Entry 7NYW (electron microscopy, 3.10 A resolution); this record covers chains A and C of the 14 polymer chains in the assembly.

== Chain A ==
Name: Chromosome partition protein MukB
Source organism: Photorhabdus thracensis
Reference sequence: A0A0F7LRY2 (A0A0F7LRY2_9GAMM); numbering as in UniProt (aligned over 1-1482)
Amino-acid sequence (1482 residues; each row starts with the number of its first residue):
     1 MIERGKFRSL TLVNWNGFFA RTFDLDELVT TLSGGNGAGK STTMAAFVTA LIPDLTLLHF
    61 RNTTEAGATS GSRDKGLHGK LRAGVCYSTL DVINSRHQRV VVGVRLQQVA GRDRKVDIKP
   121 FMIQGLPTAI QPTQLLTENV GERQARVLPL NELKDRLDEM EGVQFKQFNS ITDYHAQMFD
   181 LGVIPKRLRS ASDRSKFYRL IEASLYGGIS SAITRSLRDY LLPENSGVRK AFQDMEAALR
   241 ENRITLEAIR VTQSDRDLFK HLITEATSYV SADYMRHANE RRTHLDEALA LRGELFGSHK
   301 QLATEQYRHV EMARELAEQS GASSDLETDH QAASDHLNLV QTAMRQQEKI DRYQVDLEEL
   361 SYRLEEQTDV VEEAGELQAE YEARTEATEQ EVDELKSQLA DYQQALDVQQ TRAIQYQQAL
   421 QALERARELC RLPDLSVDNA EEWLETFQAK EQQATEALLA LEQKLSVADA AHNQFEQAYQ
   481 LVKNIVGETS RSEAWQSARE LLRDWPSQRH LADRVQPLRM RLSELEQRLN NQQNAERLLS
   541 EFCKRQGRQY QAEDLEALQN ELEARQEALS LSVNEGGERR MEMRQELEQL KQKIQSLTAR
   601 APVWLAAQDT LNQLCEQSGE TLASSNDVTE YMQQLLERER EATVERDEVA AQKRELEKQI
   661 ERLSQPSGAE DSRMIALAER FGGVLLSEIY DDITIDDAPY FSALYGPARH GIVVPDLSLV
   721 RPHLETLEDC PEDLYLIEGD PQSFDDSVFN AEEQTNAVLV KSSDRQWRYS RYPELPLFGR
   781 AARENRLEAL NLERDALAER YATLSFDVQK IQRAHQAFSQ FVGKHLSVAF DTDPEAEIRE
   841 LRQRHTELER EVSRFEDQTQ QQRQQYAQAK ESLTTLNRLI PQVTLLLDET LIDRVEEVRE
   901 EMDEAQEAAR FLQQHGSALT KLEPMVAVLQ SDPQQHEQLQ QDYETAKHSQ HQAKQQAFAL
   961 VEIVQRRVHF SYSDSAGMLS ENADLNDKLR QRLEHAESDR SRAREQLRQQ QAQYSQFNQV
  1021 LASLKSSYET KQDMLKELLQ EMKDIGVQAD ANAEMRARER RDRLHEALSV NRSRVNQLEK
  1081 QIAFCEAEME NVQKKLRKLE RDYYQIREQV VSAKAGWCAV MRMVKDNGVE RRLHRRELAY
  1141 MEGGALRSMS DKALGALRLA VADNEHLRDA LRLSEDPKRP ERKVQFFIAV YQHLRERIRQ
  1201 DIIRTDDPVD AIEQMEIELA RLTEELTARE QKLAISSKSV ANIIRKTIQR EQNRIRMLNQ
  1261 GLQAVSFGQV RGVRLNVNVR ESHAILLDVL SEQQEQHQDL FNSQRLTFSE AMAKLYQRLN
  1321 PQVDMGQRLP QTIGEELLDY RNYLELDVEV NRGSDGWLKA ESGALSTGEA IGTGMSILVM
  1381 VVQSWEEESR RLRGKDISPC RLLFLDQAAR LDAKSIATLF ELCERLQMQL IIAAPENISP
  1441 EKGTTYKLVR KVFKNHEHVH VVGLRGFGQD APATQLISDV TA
Disordered / not traced: 1, 307-1088, 1469-1482
Differences from the reference sequence: engineered mutation Q1407 (Glu in A0A0F7LRY2)
Bound ions: Mg2+: S41 (together with ATP)
Residues lining bound ligands:
  - ATP (adenosine-5'-triphosphate), molecule 1: N16, G35, N36, G37, A38, G39, K40, S41, T42, G76, G79, K80, Q1407, R1450
  - ATP, molecule 2: Q1269, R1352, G1363, A1364, L1365, S1366, T1367, G1368, E1369
  - 4'-phosphopantetheine (PNS): L289, A290, G293
What the authors report for this chain:
  - binding site for DNA 80 b: Q1327, R1328
  - binding site for matS2 DNA 80 b, oligo FBA769: K1178
  - binding site for DNA 80 b: R1328
  - binding site for 4'-phosphopantetheine: R839
  - mutagenesis - E1407Q: decreased catalytic activity (citing earlier work)
  - mutagenesis - S1366R, D1406A: abolished growth

== Chain C ==
Name: Chromosome partition protein MukF
Source organism: Photorhabdus thracensis
Reference sequence: A0A0F7LMQ4 (A0A0F7LMQ4_9GAMM); residues 1-440 here = UniProt positions 1-440
Amino-acid sequence (440 residues; each row starts with the number of its first residue):
     1 MSEYSQTVPE LVSWARKNDF SISLPVERLA FLMAIAVLNS ERLDGEMSEG ELIDAFREVC
    61 KGFEQTAESV AVRANNAIND MVRQKLLNRF TSELADGNAI YRLTPLGISI SDYYIRQREF
   121 STLRLSMQLS IVANELHRAA EAAEEGGDEF HWHRNVFAPL KYSVAEIFDS IDMSQRLMDE
   181 QQNFVKEDIA ALLNQDWQAA IANCEQLLSE TSGTLRELQD TLEAAGDKLQ ANLLRIQDAN
   241 MGSGGSELVD KLVFDLQSKL DRIISWGQQA IDLWIGYDRH VHKFIRTAID MDKNRIFSQR
   301 LRQSVQHYFD NPWTLTVANA ERLLDMRDEE LALRNEEVTG ELPLELEYEE FSEINDQLAA
   361 MIEKALLVYQ QEQRPLDLGA VLRDYLAQHP LPRHFDVARI LVDQAVRLGV AEADFSGLPA
   421 EWLAINDYGA KVQAHVIDTY
Disordered / not traced: 1-9, 23-118
What the authors report for this chain:
  - binding site for DNA 80 b: R322, R327

== Chain A / chain C interface ==
Residue-residue contacts - 51 pairs, chain A then chain C:
  F19(A) - F415(C)
  A20(A) - D414(C)
  R21(A) - D414(C)  salt bridge
  D24(A) - W422(C)  hydrogen bond
  D24(A) - Q433(C)
  Q131(A) - P419(C)
  T133(A) - G417(C)  hydrogen bond (side chain-backbone)
  T133(A) - P419(C)
  Q134(A) - L418(C)
  R143(A) - E412(C)
  Q144(A) - F415(C)
  A145(A) - F415(C)  hydrogen bond (backbone-backbone)
  E1436(A) - R399(C)  salt bridge
  S1439(A) - F395(C)
  S1439(A) - R399(C)  hydrogen bond
  P1440(A) - F395(C)
  E1441(A) - F395(C)
  T1444(A) - W422(C)
  Y1446(A) - W422(C)
  Y1446(A) - Q433(C)
  K1447(A) - D403(C)  salt bridge
  V1449(A) - V406(C)  hydrophobic
  V1449(A) - R407(C)
  K1451(A) - V406(C)  hydrogen bond (side chain-backbone)
  K1451(A) - G409(C)  hydrogen bond (side chain-backbone)
  K1451(A) - V410(C)
  F1453(A) - V410(C)  hydrophobic
  F1453(A) - F415(C)  hydrophobic
  F1453(A) - T439(C)
  H1458(A) - F415(C)
  H1460(A) - V406(C)
  H1460(A) - V410(C)
  H1460(A) - A411(C)
  V1462(A) - L378(C)  hydrophobic
  V1462(A) - V402(C)  hydrophobic
  V1462(A) - V406(C)  hydrophobic
  V1462(A) - Q433(C)
  V1462(A) - A434(C)  hydrophobic
  G1463(A) - W422(C)
  G1463(A) - V432(C)
  G1463(A) - Q433(C)  hydrogen bond (backbone-backbone)
  L1464(A) - W422(C)
  L1464(A) - K431(C)
  L1464(A) - V432(C)  hydrophobic
  R1465(A) - W422(C)
  R1465(A) - A430(C)
  R1465(A) - K431(C)  hydrogen bond (backbone-backbone)
  G1466(A) - G429(C)
  F1467(A) - H394(C)
  F1467(A) - F395(C)  hydrophobic
  F1467(A) - A398(C)  hydrophobic
Other interface residues (no listed pair), chain A (32 interface residues in all): T22, T137, T1445, V1461
Other interface residues (no listed pair), chain C (31 interface residues in all): P392, S416, I425, Y428, I437

== In short ==
The interface between chain A and chain C involves 32 residues on one side and 31 on the other, with 8
hydrogen bonds and 3 salt bridges. Among the polar pairs are R21(A)-D414(C), E1436(A)-R399(C) and
K1447(A)-D403(C). The paper reports a binding site for DNA 80 b at Q1327(A), R1328(A) and R322(C) among
others; S1366R and D1406A of chain A abolish growth.
Chain A is Chromosome partition protein MukB and chain C is Chromosome partition protein MukF, both from
Photorhabdus thracensis; the structure, Cryo-EM structure of the MukBEF-MatP-DNA head module, was determined
by electron microscopy (same publication as 7NYX, 7NYY, 7NYZ, 7NZ0, 7NZ2, 7NZ3 and 7NZ4).
